PDB entry 3WFE | X-ray diffraction, 2.49 A resolution | chains H and C of the 4 polymer chains in the assembly

[Chain H]
Molecule: antibody fab fragment heavy chain
Organism: Mus musculus
Notes: antibody fragment or engineered binder
Sequence (225 residues; row label = number of the first residue in the row):
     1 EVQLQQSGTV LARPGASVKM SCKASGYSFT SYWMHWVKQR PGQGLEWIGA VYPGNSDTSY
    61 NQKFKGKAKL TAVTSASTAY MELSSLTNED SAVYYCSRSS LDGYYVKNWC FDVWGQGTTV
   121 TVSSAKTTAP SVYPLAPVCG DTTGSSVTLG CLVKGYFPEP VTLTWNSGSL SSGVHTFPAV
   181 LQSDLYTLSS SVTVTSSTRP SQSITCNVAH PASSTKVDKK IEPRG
Disulfides: Cys22-Cys96, Cys151-Cys206

[Chain C]
Molecule: Nitric oxide reductase subunit C
Organism: Pseudomonas aeruginosa
UniProt: Q59646 (NORC_PSEAE); numbering as in UniProt (aligned over 1-146)
Sequence (146 residues; numbered 1 to 146; the number before each row is that of its first residue):
     1 MSETFTKGMA RNIYFGGSVF FILLFLALTY HTEKTLPERT NEAAMSAAVV RGKLVWEQNN
    61 CVGCHTLLGE GAYFAPELGN VVGRRGGEEG FNTFLQAWMK IQPLNVPGRR AMPQFHLSEG
   121 QVDDLAEFLK WSSKIDTNQW PPNKEG
Not modelled in the structure: 1-4
Glycans and other covalent adducts: heme c (HEC) linked to Cys61, Cys64
Sequence notes: conflict Lys100 (Asn in Q59646)
Ion coordination: heme c Fe: His65, Met112; Ca2+: Gly71, Tyr73 (together with heme) (shared with 1 residue of chain B)
Small-molecule neighbours:
  - 10M (decyl 4-O-alpha-D-glucopyranosyl-1-thio-beta-D-glucopyranoside): Asn138, Gln139, Pro142
  - heme c (HEC): Asn59, Asn60, His65, Phe74, Ala75, Pro76, Leu78, Val81, Arg84, Arg85, Phe94, Leu95, Trp98, Met99, Leu104, Arg109, Arg110, Ala111, Met112, Pro113, Phe115, Leu125
  - heme (HEM): Gly71, Ala72, Tyr73, Phe74
Curated features (UniProtKB/Swiss-Prot):
  - binding site (heme c): Cys61, Cys64, His65

[Interface between chain H and chain C]
Contacting residue pairs (4; chain H residue first):
  Leu101(H) - Val106(C)  hydrophobic
  Asp102(H) - Arg109(C)  salt bridge
  Val106(H) - Val106(C)  hydrophobic
  Trp109(H) - Val106(C)  hydrophobic
Other interface residues (no listed pair), chain H (5 interface residues in all): Ser28
Other interface residues (no listed pair), chain C (4 interface residues in all): Leu104, Glu145

[In short]
5 residues of chain H and 4 residues of chain C are in contact, with 1 salt bridge. Its one salt-bridged
contact is Asp102(H)-Arg109(C). Ligands of chain C: heme and compound 10M. Covalently linked heme c: at
Cys61(C).
Here chain H is antibody fab fragment heavy chain (Mus musculus) and chain C is Nitric oxide reductase subunit
C (Pseudomonas aeruginosa). Entry 3WFE (Reduced and cyanide-bound cytochrome c-dependent nitric oxide
reductase (cNOR) from Pseudomonas aeruginosa in complex with antibody ...) was determined by X-ray diffraction
(same publication as 3WFB, 3WFC and 3WFD).
